9BTV - chains A and H of the 8 polymer chains in the assembly; structure by electron microscopy, 3.48 A resolution.

# Chain A
Protein: Envelope glycoprotein gp120
From: Human immunodeficiency virus 1
UniProt: O55774 (O55774_9HIV1); the construct lacks a stretch of the UniProt sequence and is renumbered around it, so the offset changes along the chain: 31-136 = UniProt 30-135; 145-186 = UniProt 136-177; 187-309 = UniProt 179-301; 312-323 = UniProt 302-313; 3 more segments
Sequence (469 residues; numbered 31 to 508 plus 13 insertion-coded residues; 22 numbers in that range are skipped by the numbering (no residue carries them; nothing is unmodelled there); the number before each row is that of its first residue; a row labelled like 405A-405K holds insertion residues (405A, then the next letters in order)):
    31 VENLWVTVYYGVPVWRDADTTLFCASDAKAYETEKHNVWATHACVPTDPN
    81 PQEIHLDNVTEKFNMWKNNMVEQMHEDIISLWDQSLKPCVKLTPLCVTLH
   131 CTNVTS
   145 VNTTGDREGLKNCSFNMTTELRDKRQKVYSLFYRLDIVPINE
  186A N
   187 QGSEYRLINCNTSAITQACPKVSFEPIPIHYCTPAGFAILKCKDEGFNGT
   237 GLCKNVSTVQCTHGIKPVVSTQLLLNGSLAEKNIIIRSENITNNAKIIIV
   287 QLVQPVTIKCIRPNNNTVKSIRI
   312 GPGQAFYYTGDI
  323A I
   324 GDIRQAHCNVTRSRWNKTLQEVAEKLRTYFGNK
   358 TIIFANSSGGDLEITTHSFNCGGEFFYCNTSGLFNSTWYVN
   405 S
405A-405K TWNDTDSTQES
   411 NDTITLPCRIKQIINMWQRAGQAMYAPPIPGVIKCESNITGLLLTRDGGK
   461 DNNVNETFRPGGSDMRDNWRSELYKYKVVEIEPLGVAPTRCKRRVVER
Not modelled in the structure: 31-32, 59-64, 145-150, 405A-405K, 506-508
Sequence notes: conflict Glu106 (Thr105 in O55774), Ile271 (Thr263 in O55774), Val304 (Arg296 in O55774), Tyr319 (Ala309 in O55774), Ser473 (Gly463 in O55774), Cys501 (Ala491 in O55774)
Disulfide bonds: Cys54-Cys74, Cys119-Cys205, Cys126-Cys196, Cys131-Cys157, Cys218-Cys247, Cys228-Cys239, Cys296-Cys331, Cys378-Cys445, Cys385-Cys418
Covalently attached groups: N-acetylglucosamine (NAG) linked to Asn88, Asn133, Asn156, Asn197, Asn234, Asn241, Asn276, Asn301, Asn332, Asn339, Asn363, Asn386, Asn392, Asn448, Asn465; glycan linked to Asn160, Asn262
What the authors report for this chain:
  - post-translational modification sites: Asn160

# Chain H
Protein: T646-a.01 heavy chain
From: Macaca mulatta
Sequence (245 residues; each row starts with the number of its first residue; note: 4 numbers in that range are skipped by the numbering (no residue carries them; nothing is unmodelled there); a row labelled like 82A-82C holds insertion residues (82A, then the next letters in order)):
     1 QVQLRESGPGLVKPSETLSLTCAVSGASISDEYYW
   35A T
    36 WIRQPPGRGLEWIGYFS
   52A G
    53 RDGYPHYNRFLESRVTISVDTSKKQISLRL
82A-82C TSV
    83 TAADTAVYFCAKA
95A-95D PRSF
   100 L
100A-100O YGDDYGDFYTESDYF
   101 DSWGQGVLVTVSSASTKGPSVFPLAPSSRSTSESTAALGCLVKDYFPEPV
   151 TVSWNSGSLTSGVHTFPAVLQSSGLYSLSSVVTVPSSSLGTQTYVCNVNH
   201 KPSNTKVDKRVEIKTCGGGLEVLFQ
Not modelled in the structure: 114-225
Modified residues: Tyr100E (O-sulfo-L-tyrosine; TYS)
Disulfide bonds: Cys22-Cys92

# How chain A and chain H interact
Contacting residue pairs (17; chain A residue first):
  Thr123(A) - Asp100D(H)
  Thr128(A) - Arg53(H)  hydrogen bond
  His130(A) - Asp31(H)
  His130(A) - Arg53(H)  hydrogen bond
  Arg166(A) - Phe95D(H)
  Arg166(A) - Tyr100A(H)
  Arg166(A) - Gly100B(H)  hydrogen bond (backbone-backbone)
  Arg166(A) - Asp100C(H)  salt bridge
  Arg166(A) - Asp100D(H)  salt bridge
  Asp167(A) - Phe95D(H)
  Lys168(A) - Phe95D(H)
  Arg169(A) - Glu32(H)  salt bridge
  Arg169(A) - Phe95D(H)
  Arg169(A) - Tyr100I(H)
  Gln187(A) - Thr73(H)  hydrogen bond (side chain-backbone)
  Gln187(A) - Ser74(H)
  Glu190(A) - Ser30(H)  hydrogen bond
Also at the interface, not in a pair above, chain A (10 interface residues in all): Asn185
Also at the interface, not in a pair above, chain H (14 interface residues in all): Ser28, Asp100G
Interface features reported in the paper:
  - pairs named by the authors: Arg169(A)-Glu32(H) (salt bridge), Asp100C(H)-Arg166(A) (salt bridge)
  - epitope / paratope residues, chain A: Arg166(A), Arg169(A)
  - epitope / paratope residues, chain H: Glu32(H), Asp100C(H), Asp100D(H)

# Summary
10 residues of chain A face 14 of chain H across their interface, with 5 hydrogen bonds and 3 salt bridges.
Polar pairs include Arg166(A)-Asp100C(H), Arg166(A)-Asp100D(H) and Arg169(A)-Glu32(H). The paper describes
salt bridges between Arg169(A) and Glu32(H) and Asp100C(H) and Arg166(A). From the paper: epitope/paratope
residues Arg166(A), Arg169(A) and Glu32(H) among others; a modification site at Asn160(A).
Here chain A is Envelope glycoprotein gp120 (Human immunodeficiency virus 1) and chain H is T646-a.01 heavy
chain (Macaca mulatta). Entry 9BTV (Cryo-EM structure of rhesus antibody T646-a.01 in complex with HIV-1 Env
trimer Q23.17 MD39) was determined by electron microscopy together with 9BNK, 9BNM, 9BNP, 9BTH, 9BTI, 9BTJ and
9BTL from the same study.
